PDB entry 6I3V | X-ray diffraction, 1.98 A resolution | chains B and C

# Chain B
Molecule: PRELI domain-containing protein 1, mitochondrial
Organism: Homo sapiens
UniProt: Q9Y255 (PRLD1_HUMAN); residues 13-185 here correspond to UniProt positions 1-173 (UniProt number = residue number - 12)
Sequence (182 residues; row label = number of the first residue in the row):
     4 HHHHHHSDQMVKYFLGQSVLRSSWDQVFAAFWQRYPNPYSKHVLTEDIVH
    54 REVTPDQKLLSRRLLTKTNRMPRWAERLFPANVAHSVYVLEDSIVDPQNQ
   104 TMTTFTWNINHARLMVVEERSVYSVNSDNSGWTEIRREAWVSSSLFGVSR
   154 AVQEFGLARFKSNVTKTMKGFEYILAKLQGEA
Disordered / not traced: 4-11, 185
Sequence notes: expression tag (4-12); conflict Ser124 (Cys112 in Q9Y255), Ser127 (Cys115 in Q9Y255)
From the paper describing this entry:
  - binding site for myristic acid: Lys70 (from molecular simulation)

# Chain C
Molecule: TP53-regulated inhibitor of apoptosis 1
Organism: Homo sapiens
UniProt: O43715 (TRIA1_HUMAN); residues 14-80 here correspond to UniProt positions 1-67 (UniProt number = residue number - 13)
Sequence (69 residues; numbered 12 to 80; the number before each row is that of its first residue):
    12 DKMNSVGEACTDMKREYDQCFNRWFAEKFLKGDSSGDPCTDLFKRYQQCV
    62 QKAIKEKEIPIEGLEFMGH
Sequence notes: expression tag (12-13)
Disulfides: Cys21-Cys60, Cys31-Cys50
Swiss-Prot annotation at these positions:
  - motif: Cys21 to Cys31 (Cx9C motif 1), Cys50 to Cys60 (Cx9C motif 2)
  - site (Important for interaction with PRELID3A): Phe40, Phe54
  - modified residue: Met14 (N-acetylmethionine)

# Interface between chain B and chain C
Contacting residue pairs (64):
  Trp27(B) with Leu41(C)
  Asp28(B) with Leu41(C)
  Phe31(B) with Phe36(C)
  Ala32(B) with Phe36(C)
  Trp35(B) with Phe32(C); Asn33(C); Phe36(C)
  Gln36(B) with Asn33(C)
  Tyr38(B) with Met14(C), hydrophobic
  Pro39(B) with Asp12(C); Lys13(C); Met14(C), hydrophobic
  Val46(B) with Met14(C)
  Leu47(B) with Met14(C)
  Thr48(B) with Met14(C); Asn15(C); Ser16(C), hydrogen bond (side chain-backbone); Val17(C)
  Glu49(B) with Met14(C); Asn15(C), hydrogen bond (backbone-backbone); Ser16(C); Lys25(C), salt bridge
  Asp50(B) with Ser16(C), hydrogen bond; Val17(C), hydrogen bond (side chain-backbone); Tyr57(C), hydrogen bond; Val61(C)
  Ile51(B) with Phe54(C), hydrophobic; Tyr57(C), hydrogen bond (backbone-side chain); Gln58(C), hydrogen bond (backbone-side chain)
  Val52(B) with Gln58(C); Gln62(C); Ile65(C), hydrophobic
  Arg54(B) with Tyr28(C), hydrogen bond; Phe32(C); Phe54(C)
  Gln60(B) with Phe40(C); Ser45(C)
  Leu62(B) with Phe32(C), hydrophobic; Phe36(C), hydrophobic; Phe40(C)
  Leu63(B) with Phe77(C), hydrophobic
  Ser64(B) with Phe77(C)
  Arg65(B) with Ile72(C); Leu75(C), hydrogen bond (side chain-backbone); Glu76(C), hydrogen bond (side chain-backbone); Phe77(C)
  Thr69(B) with Val17(C)
  Tyr91(B) with Ile70(C)
  Leu93(B) with Leu75(C), hydrophobic
  Asp95(B) with Glu76(C); Phe77(C); Met78(C), hydrogen bond (side chain-backbone)
  Ser96(B) with Phe77(C); Met78(C)
  Ile97(B) with Phe77(C), hydrophobic
  Val98(B) with Phe36(C), hydrophobic; Phe40(C), hydrophobic
  Pro100(B) with Phe40(C), hydrophobic
  Thr106(B) with Met78(C)
  Phe108(B) with Met78(C); Gly79(C)
  Ile112(B) with Pro71(C); Ile72(C), hydrophobic; Leu75(C), hydrophobic
Interface residues without a listed pair, chain B (38 interface residues in all): His53, Val56, Lys61, Leu67, Thr107, Trp110
Interface residues without a listed pair, chain C (32 interface residues in all): Asp29, Trp35, Gly43, Asp44

# In short
38 residues of chain B face 32 of chain C across their interface, with 11 hydrogen bonds and 1 salt bridge.
Polar contacts include Glu49(B)-Lys25(C), Thr48(B)-Ser16(C) and Asp50(B)-Ser16(C). The paper reports a binding
site for myristic acid at Lys70(B).
Here chain B is PRELI domain-containing protein 1, mitochondrial and chain C is TP53-regulated inhibitor of
apoptosis 1, both from Homo sapiens. Entry 6I3V (x-ray structure of the human mitochondrial PRELID1 in complex
with TRIAP1) was determined by X-ray diffraction together with 6I3Y and 6I4Y from the same study.
